Entry 1P3M (X-ray diffraction, 2.90 A resolution); this record covers chains C and E of the 10 polymer chains in the assembly.

# Chain C
Molecule: Histone H2A
Source organism: Xenopus laevis
UniProtKB: Q7ZT66 (Q7ZT66_9ZZZZ); residues 801-929 here correspond to UniProt positions 2-130 (UniProt number = residue number - 799)
Amino-acid sequence (129 residues; numbered 801 to 929; the number before each row is that of its first residue):
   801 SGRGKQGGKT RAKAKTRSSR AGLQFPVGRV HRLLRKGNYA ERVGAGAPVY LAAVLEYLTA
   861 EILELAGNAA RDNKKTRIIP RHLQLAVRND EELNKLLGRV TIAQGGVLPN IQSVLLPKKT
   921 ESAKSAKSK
Disordered / not traced: 801-813, 921-929
Construct notes: conflict Ala814 (Ser15 in Q7ZT66), Gly867 (Trp68 in Q7ZT66), Asn868 (Glu69 in Q7ZT66), 21 further conflict positions vs the reference (Q7ZT66) not listed

# Chain E
Molecule: Histone H3
Source organism: Xenopus laevis
UniProtKB: Q7ZT64 (Q7ZT64_9ZZZZ); residues 601-735 here correspond to UniProt positions 2-136 (UniProt number = residue number - 599)
Amino-acid sequence (135 residues; each row starts with the number of its first residue):
   601 ARTKQTARKS TGGKAPRKQL ATKAARKSAP ATGESKKPHR YRPGTVALRE IRRYQKSTEL
   661 LIRKLPFQRL VREIAQDFKT DLRFQSSAVM ALQEASEAYL VALFEDTNLC AIHAKRVIIM
   721 PKDIQLARRI RGERA
Disordered / not traced: 601-636
Construct notes: conflict Glu634 (Gly35 in Q7ZT64), Ser635 (Val36 in Q7ZT64), Ala702 (Gly103 in Q7ZT64), Ile718 (Thr119 in Q7ZT64)

# Interface between chain C and chain E
Contacting residue pairs (26; chain C residue first):
  Arg881(C) - Gln655(E)
  Arg881(C) - Lys656(E)
  Arg881(C) - Thr658(E)
  Thr901(C) - Ala698(E)
  Ala903(C) - Glu694(E)
  Gln904(C) - Thr658(E)  hydrogen bond (side chain-backbone)
  Gln904(C) - Glu659(E)
  Gln904(C) - Leu660(E)
  Gln904(C) - Glu694(E)  hydrogen bond (backbone-side chain)
  Gly905(C) - Thr658(E)
  Gly906(C) - Ser657(E)
  Gly906(C) - Thr658(E)
  Val907(C) - Gln655(E)
  Val907(C) - Val701(E)  hydrophobic
  Leu908(C) - Gln655(E)
  Pro909(C) - Gln655(E)
  Asn910(C) - Gln655(E)  hydrogen bond (backbone-side chain)
  Ile911(C) - Ile651(E)  hydrophobic
  Ile911(C) - Arg652(E)
  Gln912(C) - Asn708(E)
  Gln912(C) - Leu709(E)
  Gln912(C) - Ile712(E)
  Val914(C) - Ile712(E)  hydrophobic
  Leu915(C) - Leu648(E)
  Leu915(C) - Asn708(E)
  Pro917(C) - Leu648(E)
Interface residues without a listed pair, chain C (16 interface residues in all): Leu916
Interface residues without a listed pair, chain E (17 interface residues in all): Glu705, Val717

# In short
Chain C and chain E form an interface of 16 and 17 residues respectively, with 3 hydrogen bonds. Polar
contacts include Gln904(C)-Thr658(E), Gln904(C)-Glu694(E) and Asn910(C)-Gln655(E).
Here chain C is Histone H2A and chain E is Histone H3, both from Xenopus laevis. Entry 1P3M (Crystallographic
Studies of Nucleosome Core Particles containing Histone 'Sin' Mutants) was determined by X-ray diffraction
together with 1P34, 1P3A, 1P3B, 1P3F, 1P3G, 1P3I and 4 further entries from the same study.
